4F1G - chains A and B of the 4 polymer chains in the assembly; structure by X-ray diffraction, 1.64 A resolution.

Chain A:
Molecule: Insulin A chain
Organism: Homo sapiens
UniProt: P01308 (INS_HUMAN); residues 1-21 here correspond to UniProt positions 90-110 (UniProt number = residue number + 89)
Amino-acid sequence (21 residues; row label = number of the first residue in the row):
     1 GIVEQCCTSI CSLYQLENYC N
Cystine bridges: Cys6-Cys11

Chain B:
Molecule: Insulin B chain
Organism: Homo sapiens
UniProt: P01308 (INS_HUMAN); residues 1-30 here correspond to UniProt positions 25-54 (UniProt number = residue number + 24)
Amino-acid sequence (30 residues; numbered 1 to 30; the number before each row is that of its first residue):
     1 FVNQHLCGSH LVEALYLVCG ERGFFYTPKT
Metal / ion sites: Zn2+ near His10 (its only coordinating residue here)

Interface between chain A and chain B:
Inter-chain disulfides: Cys7(A)-Cys7(B), Cys20(A)-Cys19(B)
Contacting residue pairs (43):
  Gly1(A) - Thr30(B)  hydrogen bond (backbone-side chain)
  Ile2(A) - Leu11(B)  hydrophobic
  Ile2(A) - Leu15(B)  hydrophobic
  Val3(A) - Pro28(B)  hydrophobic
  Glu4(A) - Thr30(B)
  Cys6(A) - Gln4(B)
  Cys6(A) - His5(B)
  Cys6(A) - Leu6(B)  hydrogen bond (backbone-backbone)
  Cys6(A) - Leu11(B)  hydrophobic
  Cys7(A) - His5(B)
  Cys7(A) - Leu6(B)  hydrogen bond (backbone-backbone)
  Cys7(A) - Cys7(B)  disulfide
  Thr8(A) - His5(B)  hydrogen bond (backbone-side chain)
  Ser9(A) - His5(B)
  Ile10(A) - Asn3(B)
  Ile10(A) - Gln4(B)
  Ile10(A) - His5(B)
  Cys11(A) - Asn3(B)
  Cys11(A) - Gln4(B)  hydrogen bond (backbone-backbone)
  Ser12(A) - Val2(B)
  Ser12(A) - Asn3(B)
  Leu13(A) - Phe1(B)  hydrophobic
  Leu13(A) - Val2(B)
  Leu13(A) - Val18(B)
  Tyr14(A) - Phe1(B)
  Leu16(A) - Leu6(B)  hydrophobic
  Leu16(A) - Leu11(B)  hydrophobic
  Leu16(A) - Ala14(B)  hydrophobic
  Leu16(A) - Leu15(B)
  Leu16(A) - Val18(B)  hydrophobic
  Glu17(A) - Val18(B)
  Glu17(A) - Arg22(B)  salt bridge
  Tyr19(A) - Leu15(B)  hydrophobic
  Tyr19(A) - Phe24(B)
  Tyr19(A) - Phe25(B)  hydrogen bond (backbone-backbone)
  Cys20(A) - Cys19(B)  disulfide
  Cys20(A) - Arg22(B)
  Cys20(A) - Gly23(B)
  Cys20(A) - Phe25(B)
  Asn21(A) - Arg22(B)  hydrogen bond (backbone-side chain)
  Asn21(A) - Gly23(B)  hydrogen bond (backbone-backbone)
  Asn21(A) - Phe24(B)
  Asn21(A) - Phe25(B)
Interface residues without a listed pair, chain A (19 interface residues in all): Asn18
Interface residues without a listed pair, chain B (20 interface residues in all): Tyr26, Thr27

In short:
The interface between chain A and chain B involves 19 residues on one side and 20 on the other, with 2
disulfide bonds, 8 hydrogen bonds and 1 salt bridge. Polar contacts include Glu17(A)-Arg22(B),
Gly1(A)-Thr30(B) and Thr8(A)-His5(B).
Chain A is Insulin A chain and chain B is Insulin B chain, both from Homo sapiens; the structure, Human
insulin, was determined by X-ray diffraction, deposited together with 4EWW, 4EWX, 4EWZ, 4EX0, 4EX1, 4EXX and
17 further entries.
